PDB entry 6VTN | X-ray diffraction, 2.25 A resolution | chain A

Chain A:
Protein: Dihydroorotate dehydrogenase (quinone), mitochondrial
Source organism: Plasmodium falciparum (isolate 3D7)
Notes: EC 1.3.5.2
UniProtKB: Q08210 (PYRD_PLAF7); numbering as in UniProt; present here: 158-383, 414-569
Chain sequence (401 residues; row label = number of the first residue in the row; note: 30 numbers in that range are skipped by the numbering (no residue carries them; nothing is unmodelled there)):
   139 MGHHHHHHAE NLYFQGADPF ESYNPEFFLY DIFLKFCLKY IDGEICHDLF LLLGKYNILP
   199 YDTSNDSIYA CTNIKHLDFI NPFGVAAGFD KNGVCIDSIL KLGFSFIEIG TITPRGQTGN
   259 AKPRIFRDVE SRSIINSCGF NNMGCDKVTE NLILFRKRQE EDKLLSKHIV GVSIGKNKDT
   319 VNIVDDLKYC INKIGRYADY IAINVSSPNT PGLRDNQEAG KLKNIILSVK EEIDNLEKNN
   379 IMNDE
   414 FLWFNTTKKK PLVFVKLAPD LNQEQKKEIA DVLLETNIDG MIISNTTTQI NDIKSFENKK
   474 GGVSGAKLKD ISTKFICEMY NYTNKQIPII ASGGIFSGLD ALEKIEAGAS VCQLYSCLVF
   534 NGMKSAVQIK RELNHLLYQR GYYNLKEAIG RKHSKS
Disordered / not traced: 139-161, 567-569
Construct notes: initiating methionine (139); expression tag (140-157)
Swiss-Prot annotation at these positions:
  - active site: Ser345 (Nucleophile)
  - binding site (FMN): Ala225 to Lys229, Thr249, Asn342, Lys429, Ser477, Gly478, Ser505 to Gly507, Tyr528, Ser529
  - binding site (substrate): Lys229, Asn274 to Phe278, Asn342, Asn347, Asn458, Thr459
Small-molecule neighbours:
  - FMN (flavin mononucleotide): Ala224, Ala225, Gly226, Lys229, Gly248, Thr249, Ile263, Ile272, Asn274, Cys276, Phe278, Ser311, Asn342, Lys429, Ser457, Asn458, Thr459, Ser477, Gly478, Leu481, Ser505, Gly506, Gly507, Ile508, Gln526, Tyr528, Ser529
  - orotic acid (ORO): Lys229, Asn274, Ser275, Cys276, Gly277, Phe278, Asn342, Ser345, Pro346, Asn347, Asn458, Thr459
  - RL7 (N-cyclopropyl-4-{[2-fluoro-4-(trifluoromethyl)phenyl]methyl}-3-methyl-1H-pyrrole-2-carboxamide): Tyr168, Phe171, Leu172, Cys175, Leu176, Gly181, Cys184, His185, Leu187, Phe188, Leu191, Phe227, Ile263, Arg265, Ile272, Tyr528, Leu531, Val532, Gly535, Met536
What the authors report for this chain:
  - binding site for RL7: His185, Arg265
  - conformationally variable residues (side-chain flip): Phe188
  - mutagenesis - G181C: unchanged growth in response to 37
  - mutagenesis - G181C, R265G, C276F, L531F: decreased growth in response to 1

In short:
Chain A binds compound RL7, flavin mononucleotide and orotic acid. UniProt lists active-site residue Ser345,
15 FMN-binding residues and 10 substrate-binding residues. From the paper: a binding site for RL7 at His185
and Arg265; G181C, R265G and C276F, among others, reduce growth in response to 1.
Chain A is Dihydroorotate dehydrogenase (quinone), mitochondrial (Plasmodium falciparum (isolate 3D7)); the
structure, Crystal structure of Plasmodium falciparum dihydroorotate dehydrogenase bound with Inhibitor
DSM557, was determined by X-ray diffraction, deposited together with 6VTY.
